PDB entry 9JSZ | electron microscopy, 3.18 A resolution | chains K and J of the 16 polymer chains in the assembly

== Chain K ==
Molecule: 20-nt RNA strand
Source organism: Novosphingopyxis baekryungensis DSM 16222
Sequence (20 nucleotides; each row starts with the number of its first residue):
     1 AUACUGCACA GCUGACGAUA
Not modelled in the structure: 19-20
Ion coordination: Mg2+: A1, A3 (shared with 2 residues of chain I)

== Chain J ==
Name: Dren-apaz
Source organism: Novosphingopyxis baekryungensis DSM 16222
Chain sequence (442 residues; row label = number of the first residue in the row):
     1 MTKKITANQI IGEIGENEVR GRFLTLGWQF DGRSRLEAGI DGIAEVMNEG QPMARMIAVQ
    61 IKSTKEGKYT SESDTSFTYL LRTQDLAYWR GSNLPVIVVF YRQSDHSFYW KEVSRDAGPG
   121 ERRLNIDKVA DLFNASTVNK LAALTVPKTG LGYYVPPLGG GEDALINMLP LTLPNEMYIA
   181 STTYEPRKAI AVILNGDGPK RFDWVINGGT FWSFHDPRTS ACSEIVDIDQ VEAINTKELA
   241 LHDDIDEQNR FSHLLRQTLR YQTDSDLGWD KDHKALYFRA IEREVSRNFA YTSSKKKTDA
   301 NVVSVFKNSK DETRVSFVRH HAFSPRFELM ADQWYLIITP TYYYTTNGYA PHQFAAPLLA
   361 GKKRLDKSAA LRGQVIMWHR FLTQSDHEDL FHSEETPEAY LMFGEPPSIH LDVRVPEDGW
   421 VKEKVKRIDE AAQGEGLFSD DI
Not modelled in the structure: 1-6, 146-160, 386-399, 425-442
What the authors report for this chain:
  - mutagenesis - E13A/N17A/R20A/Q29A/D31A/R33A/E45A, D41A, Q60A: abolished catalytic activity
  - mutagenesis - K62A: decreased catalytic activity

== Interface between chain K and chain J ==
Residue-residue contacts - 15 pairs, chain K then chain J:
  C7(K) - Ala360(J)  sugar contact
  C7(K) - Lys363(J)  phosphate contact
  A8(K) - Ala356(J)  sugar contact
  A8(K) - Leu359(J)  sugar contact
  A8(K) - Lys363(J)  salt bridge to the phosphate
  C9(K) - His273(J)  salt bridge to the phosphate
  A15(K) - Asp246(J)  hydrogen bond to the sugar
  C16(K) - Asn207(J)  hydrogen bond to the sugar
  C16(K) - Asp246(J)  sugar contact
  G17(K) - Glu185(J)  sugar contact
  G17(K) - Arg187(J)  base contact
  G17(K) - Asn207(J)  sugar contact
  G17(K) - Gly208(J)  sugar contact
  A18(K) - Glu185(J)  hydrogen bond to the sugar
  A18(K) - Arg187(J)  hydrogen bond to the base

== Overview ==
7 residues of chain K face 10 of chain J across their interface, with 4 hydrogen bonds and 2 salt bridges.
Polar pairs include A18(K)-Arg187(J), A15(K)-Asp246(J) and C16(K)-Asn207(J). A1(K) and A3(K) form the Mg2+
site. From the paper: E13A/N17A/R20A/Q29A/D31A/R33A/E45A, D41A and Q60A of chain J abolish catalytic activity;
K62A of chain J reduces catalytic activity.
Here chain K is a 20-nt RNA strand and chain J is Dren-apaz, both from Novosphingopyxis baekryungensis DSM
16222. Entry 9JSZ (active NbaSPARDA complexes) was determined by electron microscopy (same publication as
9JSB, 9JSP and 9JT2).
